1OSS - chain A; structure by X-ray diffraction, 1.93 A resolution.

[Chain A]
Molecule: trypsin
Source organism: Streptomyces griseus
Notes: EC 3.4.21.4
Reference sequence: P00775 (TRYP_STRGR); residues 16-238 here correspond to UniProt positions 130-352 (UniProt number = residue number + 114)
Amino-acid sequence (223 residues; each row starts with the number of its first residue; note: 17 numbers in that range are skipped by the numbering (no residue carries them; nothing is unmodelled there); a row labelled like 60A-60D holds insertion residues (60A, then the next letters in order)):
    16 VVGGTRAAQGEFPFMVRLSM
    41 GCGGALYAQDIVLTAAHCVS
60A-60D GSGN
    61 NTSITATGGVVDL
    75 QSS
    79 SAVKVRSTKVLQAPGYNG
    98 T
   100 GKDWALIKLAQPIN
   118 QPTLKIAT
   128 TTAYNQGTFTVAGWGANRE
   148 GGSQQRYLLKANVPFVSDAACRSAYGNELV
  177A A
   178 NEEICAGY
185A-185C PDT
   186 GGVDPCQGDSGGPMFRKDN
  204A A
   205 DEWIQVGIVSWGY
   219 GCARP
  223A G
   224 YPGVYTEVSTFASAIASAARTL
Sequence notes: engineered mutation Pro190 (Thr296 in P00775)
Disulfide bonds: Cys42-Cys58, Cys168-Cys182, Cys191-Cys220
Ion coordination: Ca2+: Asp165, Glu180, Glu230
Residues lining bound ligands: benzamidine (BEN): Asp189, Pro190, Cys191, Gln192, Ser195, Val213, Ser214, Trp215, Gly216, Gly219, Cys220, Gly226, Val227

[In short]
Bound to chain A: benzamidine. Asp165, Glu180 and Glu230 coordinate Ca2+.
Chain A is trypsin (Streptomyces griseus); the structure, T190P streptomyces griseus trypsin in complex with
benzamidine, was determined by X-ray diffraction (same publication as 1OS8).
